PDB entry 2HIK | X-ray diffraction, 3.30 A resolution | chains A and B of the 3 polymer chains in the assembly

[Chain A]
Protein: PCNA1 (SSO0397)
From: Sulfolobus solfataricus
UniProtKB: P57766 (PCNA2_SULSO); numbering as in UniProt (aligned over 1-249)
Chain sequence (257 residues; each row starts with the number of its first residue):
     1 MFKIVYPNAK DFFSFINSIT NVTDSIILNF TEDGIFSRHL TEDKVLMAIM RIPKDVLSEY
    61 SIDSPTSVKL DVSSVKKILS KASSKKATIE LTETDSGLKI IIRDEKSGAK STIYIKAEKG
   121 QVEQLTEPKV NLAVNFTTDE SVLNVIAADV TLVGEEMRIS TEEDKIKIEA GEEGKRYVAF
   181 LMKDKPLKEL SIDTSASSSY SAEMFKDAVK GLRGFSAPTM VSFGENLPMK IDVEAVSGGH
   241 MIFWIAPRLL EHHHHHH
Not modelled in the structure: 1, 251-257
Modified / non-standard residues: Mse1 (selenomethionine); Mse47, Mse50, Mse157, Mse182, Mse204, Mse220, Mse229, Mse241 (selenomethionine; parent Met)
Differences from the reference sequence: modified residue (1, 47, 50, 157, 182, 204, 220, 229, 241); cloning artifact (250-251); expression tag (252-257)
Curated features (UniProtKB/Swiss-Prot):
  - mutagenesis: Tyr114 to Lys116 (Loss of interaction with PCNA3, no change with PCNA2), Lys175 to Tyr177 (Loss of interaction with both PCNA3 and PCNA2)

[Chain B]
Protein: PCNA2 (SSO1047)
From: Sulfolobus solfataricus
UniProtKB: Q97Z84 (PCNA3_SULSO); residues 2-246 here correspond to UniProt positions 1-245 (UniProt number = residue number - 1)
Chain sequence (245 residues; numbered 2 to 246; the number before each row is that of its first residue):
     2 MKAKVIDAVS FSYILRTVGD FLSEANFIVT KEGIRVSGID PSRVVFLDIF LPSSYFEGFE
    62 VSQEKEIIGF KLEDVNDILK RVLKDDTLIL SSNESKLTLT FDGEFTRSFE LPLIQVESTQ
   122 PPSVNLEFPF KAQLLTITFA DIIDELSDLG EVLNIHSKEN KLYFEVIGDL STAKVELSTD
   182 NGTLLEASGA DVSSSYGMEY VANTTKMRRA SDSMELYFGS QIPLKLRFKL PQEGYGDFYI
   242 APRAD
Not modelled in the structure: 246
Modified / non-standard residues: Mse2, Mse199, Mse208, Mse215 (selenomethionine; parent Met)
Differences from the reference sequence: modified residue (2, 199, 208, 215)

[How chain A and chain B interact]
Pairs across the interface (40; chain A residue first):
  Val142(A) - Phe106(B)  hydrophobic
  Val145(A) - Arg82(B)  hydrogen bond (backbone-side chain)
  Val145(A) - Leu84(B)  hydrophobic
  Val145(A) - Phe106(B)  hydrophobic
  Val145(A) - Arg108(B)
  Ile146(A) - Phe106(B)  hydrophobic
  Ala148(A) - Arg82(B)
  Asp149(A) - Arg82(B)
  Asp149(A) - Arg108(B)  salt bridge
  Asp149(A) - Phe110(B)
  Leu152(A) - Asp78(B)
  Leu152(A) - Ile79(B)  hydrophobic
  Leu152(A) - Arg82(B)
  Leu152(A) - Phe110(B)  hydrophobic
  Val153(A) - Phe110(B)  hydrophobic
  Glu173(A) - Lys97(B)  hydrogen bond (backbone-side chain)
  Gly174(A) - Lys97(B)  hydrogen bond (backbone-side chain)
  Gly174(A) - Glu111(B)
  Gly174(A) - Pro113(B)
  Lys175(A) - Asp75(B)  salt bridge
  Lys175(A) - Glu111(B)
  Lys175(A) - Leu112(B)
  Arg176(A) - Lys97(B)
  Arg176(A) - Ser109(B)
  Arg176(A) - Phe110(B)
  Arg176(A) - Glu111(B)  salt bridge
  Tyr177(A) - Arg108(B)
  Tyr177(A) - Ser109(B)
  Tyr177(A) - Phe110(B)  hydrophobic
  Val178(A) - Thr107(B)
  Val178(A) - Arg108(B)
  Val178(A) - Ser109(B)  hydrogen bond (backbone-backbone)
  Ala179(A) - Thr107(B)
  Phe180(A) - Phe106(B)
  Phe180(A) - Thr107(B)  hydrogen bond (backbone-backbone)
  Leu181(A) - Phe106(B)  hydrophobic
  Lys185(A) - Asp103(B)
  Lys185(A) - Glu105(B)
  Pro186(A) - Glu105(B)
  Pro186(A) - Phe106(B)  hydrophobic
Other interface residues (no listed pair), chain A (19 interface residues in all): Ser141
Other interface residues (no listed pair), chain B (17 interface residues in all): Gly104

[Overview]
The interface between chain A and chain B involves 19 residues on one side and 17 on the other; the contacts
include 5 hydrogen bonds and 3 salt bridges. Among the polar pairs are Asp149(A)-Arg108(B), Lys175(A)-Asp75(B)
and Arg176(A)-Glu111(B).
Here chain A is PCNA1 (SSO0397) and chain B is PCNA2 (SSO1047), both from Sulfolobus solfataricus. Entry 2HIK
(heterotrimeric PCNA sliding clamp) was determined by X-ray diffraction, deposited together with 2HII, 2HIV
and 2HIX.
